PDB entry 9AY6 | electron microscopy, 4.00 A resolution | chains E and F of the 8 polymer chains in the assembly

== Chain E ==
Name: Surface protein gp120
Source organism: Human immunodeficiency virus 1
Reference sequence: Q2N0S6 (Q2N0S6_9HIV1); the author numbering skips numbers that UniProt does not, so the offset changes along the chain: 31-403 = UniProt 30-402; 405-510 = UniProt 403-508
Chain sequence (514 residues; numbered -4 to 510; 1 number in that range is skipped by the numbering (no residue carries it; nothing is unmodelled there); the number before each row is that of its first residue; numbers below 1 keep their minus sign (Met-4 is residue -4)):
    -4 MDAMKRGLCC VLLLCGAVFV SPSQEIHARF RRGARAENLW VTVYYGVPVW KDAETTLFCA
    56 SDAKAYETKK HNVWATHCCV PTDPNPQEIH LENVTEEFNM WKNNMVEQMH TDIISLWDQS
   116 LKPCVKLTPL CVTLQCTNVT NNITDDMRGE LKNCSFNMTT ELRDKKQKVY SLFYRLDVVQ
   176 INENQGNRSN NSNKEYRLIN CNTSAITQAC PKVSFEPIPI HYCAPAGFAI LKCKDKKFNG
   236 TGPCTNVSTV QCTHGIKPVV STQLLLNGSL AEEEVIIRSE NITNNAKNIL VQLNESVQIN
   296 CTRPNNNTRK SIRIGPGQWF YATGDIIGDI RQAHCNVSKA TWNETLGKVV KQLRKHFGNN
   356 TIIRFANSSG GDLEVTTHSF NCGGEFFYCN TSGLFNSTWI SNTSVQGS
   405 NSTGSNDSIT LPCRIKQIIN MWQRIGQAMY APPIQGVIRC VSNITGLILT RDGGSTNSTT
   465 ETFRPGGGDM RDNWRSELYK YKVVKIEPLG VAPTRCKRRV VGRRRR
Not modelled in the structure: -4 to 32, 179-187, 405-409, 505-510
Disulfides: Cys54-Cys73, Cys119-Cys205, Cys126-Cys196, Cys131-Cys149, Cys218-Cys247, Cys228-Cys239, Cys377-Cys444, Cys384-Cys417
Covalent attachments: N-acetylglucosamine (NAG) linked to Asn133, Asn137, Asn148, Asn152, Asn197, Asn234, Asn241, Asn262, Asn276, Asn289, Asn295, Asn301, Asn331, Asn338, Asn354, Asn362, Asn385, Asn391, Asn447, Asn461
Construct notes: initiating methionine (-4); expression tag (-3 to 30); conflict Lys64 (Glu63 in Q2N0S6), Cys73 (Ala72 in Q2N0S6), Thr240 (Pro239 in Q2N0S6), Asn241 (Ser240 in Q2N0S6), Ile271 (Met270 in Q2N0S6), Leu288 (Phe287 in Q2N0S6), Glu290 (Thr289 in Q2N0S6), Ser291 (Pro290 in Q2N0S6), Trp314 (Ala313 in Q2N0S6), Asn331 (Thr330 in Q2N0S6), Cys500 (Ala498 in Q2N0S6), Arg508 (Glu506 in Q2N0S6), Arg509 (Lys507 in Q2N0S6)

== Chain F ==
Name: Transmembrane protein gp41
Source organism: Human immunodeficiency virus 1
Reference sequence: Q2N0S6 (Q2N0S6_9HIV1); residues 510-664 here correspond to UniProt positions 507-661 (UniProt number = residue number - 3)
Chain sequence (155 residues; row label = number of the first residue in the row):
   510 RRAVGIGAVF LGFLGAAGST MGAASMTLTV QARNLLSGIV QQQSNLLRAP ECQQHLLKLT
   570 VWGIKQLQAR VLAVERYLRD QQLLGIWGCS GKLICCTNVP WNSTWSNRNL SEIWDNMTWL
   630 QWDKEISNYT QIIYGLLEES QNQQEKNEQD LLALD
Not modelled in the structure: 510-519, 664
Disulfides: Cys598-Cys604
Covalent attachments: N-acetylglucosamine (NAG) linked to Asn611, Asn637
Construct notes: conflict Arg510 (Lys507 in Q2N0S6), Pro559 (Ile556 in Q2N0S6), Cys561 (Ala558 in Q2N0S6), Cys605 (Thr602 in Q2N0S6), Thr613 (Ser610 in Q2N0S6)

== How chain E and chain F interact ==
Residue-residue contacts (108):
  Leu34(E) - Pro609(F)
  Leu34(E) - Trp610(F)  hydrogen bond (backbone-backbone)
  Leu34(E) - Leu619(F)  hydrophobic
  Trp35(E) - Asn607(F)
  Trp35(E) - Val608(F)
  Trp35(E) - Pro609(F)
  Val36(E) - Cys605(F)
  Val36(E) - Thr606(F)  hydrogen bond (backbone-backbone)
  Val36(E) - Val608(F)  hydrogen bond (backbone-backbone)
  Val36(E) - Trp610(F)  hydrophobic
  Thr37(E) - Ile603(F)
  Thr37(E) - Cys604(F)
  Val38(E) - Leu593(F)  hydrophobic
  Val38(E) - Trp596(F)  hydrophobic
  Val38(E) - Leu602(F)
  Val38(E) - Ile603(F)
  Val38(E) - Cys604(F)  hydrogen bond (backbone-backbone)
  Val38(E) - Leu646(F)  hydrophobic
  Tyr39(E) - Ser534(F)
  Tyr39(E) - Leu537(F)  hydrophobic
  Tyr39(E) - Leu602(F)
  Tyr39(E) - Ile603(F)  hydrophobic
  Tyr39(E) - Trp623(F)  hydrophobic
  Tyr40(E) - Leu537(F)
  Tyr40(E) - Leu544(F)
  Tyr40(E) - Tyr586(F)
  Tyr40(E) - Asp589(F)
  Tyr40(E) - Gln590(F)
  Tyr40(E) - Leu593(F)  hydrophobic
  Tyr40(E) - Leu602(F)  hydrogen bond (backbone-backbone)
  Gly41(E) - Leu537(F)
  Gly41(E) - Gln540(F)  hydrogen bond (backbone-side chain)
  Val42(E) - Leu537(F)
  Val42(E) - Trp628(F)  hydrophobic
  Pro43(E) - Ala526(F)  hydrophobic
  Pro43(E) - Trp628(F)
  Val44(E) - Trp628(F)
  Val44(E) - Leu629(F)  hydrophobic
  Trp45(E) - Leu523(F)  hydrophobic
  Trp45(E) - Ala526(F)  hydrophobic
  Trp45(E) - Leu629(F)
  Lys46(E) - Asp632(F)  salt bridge
  Thr51(E) - Lys574(F)
  Leu52(E) - Gln575(F)
  Phe53(E) - Gln551(F)
  Phe53(E) - Trp571(F)  hydrophobic
  Phe53(E) - Gln575(F)
  Tyr61(E) - Pro559(F)  hydrogen bond (side chain-backbone)
  Tyr61(E) - Glu560(F)  hydrogen bond (side chain-backbone)
  Tyr61(E) - Cys561(F)
  Thr71(E) - His564(F)
  His72(E) - Leu565(F)
  His72(E) - Leu568(F)
  His72(E) - Trp571(F)
  Cys74(E) - Cys561(F)  hydrogen bond
  Val75(E) - Gln551(F)
  Val75(E) - Asn554(F)
  Val75(E) - Leu555(F)  hydrophobic
  Pro76(E) - Asn554(F)
  Pro76(E) - Arg557(F)
  Pro76(E) - Ala558(F)
  Thr77(E) - Arg557(F)
  Ile84(E) - Phe522(F)  hydrophobic
  Ile84(E) - Leu523(F)
  Glu87(E) - Leu523(F)
  Glu87(E) - Ala525(F)  hydrogen bond (side chain-backbone)
  Glu87(E) - Ala526(F)  hydrogen bond (side chain-backbone)
  Glu87(E) - Ser528(F)
  Val89(E) - Ala526(F)
  Val89(E) - Gly527(F)
  Asp107(E) - Lys574(F)  salt bridge
  Gln114(E) - Leu568(F)
  Ala221(E) - Leu544(F)
  Ala221(E) - Gly547(F)
  Ala221(E) - Ile548(F)  hydrophobic
  Ala221(E) - Arg585(F)
  Phe223(E) - Phe522(F)
  Phe223(E) - Arg585(F)
  Thr244(E) - Leu523(F)
  Gln246(E) - Phe522(F)
  Ile490(E) - Phe522(F)  hydrophobic
  Pro492(E) - Leu544(F)  hydrophobic
  Pro492(E) - Asp589(F)
  Leu493(E) - Leu592(F)  hydrophobic
  Leu493(E) - Leu593(F)  hydrophobic
  Val495(E) - Trp628(F)
  Val495(E) - Trp631(F)  hydrogen bond (backbone-side chain)
  Val495(E) - Ile635(F)
  Val495(E) - Ile642(F)  hydrophobic
  Ala496(E) - Met530(F)  hydrophobic
  Ala496(E) - Trp623(F)  hydrophobic
  Ala496(E) - Trp628(F)  hydrophobic
  Ala496(E) - Trp631(F)
  Pro497(E) - Trp610(F)  hydrophobic
  Pro497(E) - Leu619(F)
  Pro497(E) - Ile622(F)  hydrophobic
  Pro497(E) - Trp623(F)  hydrogen bond (backbone-side chain)
  Pro497(E) - Trp631(F)
  Thr498(E) - Leu619(F)
  Arg499(E) - Leu619(F)
  Cys500(E) - Cys605(F)  hydrogen bond
  Arg502(E) - Trp596(F)  hydrogen bond (side chain-backbone)
  Arg502(E) - Gly597(F)  hydrogen bond (side chain-backbone)
  Arg502(E) - Cys598(F)
  Arg502(E) - Cys605(F)  hydrogen bond (side chain-backbone)
  Arg502(E) - Thr606(F)  hydrogen bond (backbone-backbone)
  Arg502(E) - Gln650(F)  hydrogen bond
  Arg502(E) - Gln653(F)  hydrogen bond
Other interface residues (no listed pair), chain E (50 interface residues in all): Asn33, Gln103, Gly222, Ala224, Lys489, Glu491, Lys501, Val504
Other interface residues (no listed pair), chain F (67 interface residues in all): Leu520, Gly524, Ala533, Ala541, Asn543, Ala582, Arg588, Trp614, Arg617, Tyr643

== In short ==
The interface between chain E and chain F involves 50 residues on one side and 67 on the other, with 20
hydrogen bonds and 2 salt bridges. Polar contacts include Lys46(E)-Asp632(F), Asp107(E)-Lys574(F) and
Gly41(E)-Gln540(F).
Here chain E is Surface protein gp120 and chain F is Transmembrane protein gp41, both from Human
immunodeficiency virus 1. Entry 9AY6 (HIV BG505.v5.2 (N289/N241) SOSIP Env in Complex with V5 pAb from
Rh.33203) was determined by electron microscopy together with 9ATZ, 9AXD, 9AXI, 9AXK, 9AYS and 9AYV from the
same study.
